Entry 7MDY (electron microscopy, 3.50 A resolution); this record covers chains A and C of the 4 polymer chains in the assembly.

Chain A:
Molecule: Lipo-releasing system transmembrane protein lolC
From: Escherichia coli
Notes: EC 3.6.3.-
UniProt: C3TDL7 (C3TDL7_ECOLX); residue numbers follow UniProt; this construct covers 1-399
Amino-acid sequence (399 residues; row label = number of the first residue in the row):
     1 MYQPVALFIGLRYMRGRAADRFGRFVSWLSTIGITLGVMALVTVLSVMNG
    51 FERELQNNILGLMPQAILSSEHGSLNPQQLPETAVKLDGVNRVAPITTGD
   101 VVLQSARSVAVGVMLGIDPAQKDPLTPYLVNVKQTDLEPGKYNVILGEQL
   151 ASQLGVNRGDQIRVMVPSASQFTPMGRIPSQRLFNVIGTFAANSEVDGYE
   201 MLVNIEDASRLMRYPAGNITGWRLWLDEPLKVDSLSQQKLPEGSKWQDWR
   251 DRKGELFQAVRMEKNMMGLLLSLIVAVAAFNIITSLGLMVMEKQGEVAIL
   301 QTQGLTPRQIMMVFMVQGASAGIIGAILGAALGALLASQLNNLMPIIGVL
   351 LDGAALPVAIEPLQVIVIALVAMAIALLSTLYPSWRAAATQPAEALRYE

Chain C:
Molecule: Lipoprotein-releasing system ATP-binding protein LolD
From: Escherichia coli
Notes: EC 7.6.2.-
UniProt: A0A376DIG1 (A0A376DIG1_ECOLX); residue numbers follow UniProt; this construct covers 3-228
Amino-acid sequence (236 residues; each row starts with the number of its first residue):
     3 KILLQCDNLCKRYQEGSVQTDVLHNVSFSVGEGEMMAIVGSSGSGKSTLL
    53 HLLGGLDTPTSGDVIFNGQPMSKLSSAAKAELRNQKLGFIYQFHHLLPDF
   103 TALENVAMPLLIGKKKPAEINSRALEMLKAVGLDHRANHRPSELSGGERQ
   153 RVAIARALVNNPRLVLADEPTGNLDARNADSIFQLLGELNRLQGTAFLVV
   203 THDLQLAKRMSRQLEMRDGRLTAELSMGRLTAELSM
Not modelled in the structure: 3, 230-238
Construct notes: conflict Asp136 (Glu in A0A376DIG1); expression tag (229-238)
Metal / ion sites: Mg2+: Ser49, Gln94 (together with ADP orthovanadate)
Ligand contacts:
  - ADP orthovanadate (AOV), molecule 1: Tyr15, Thr22, Val24, Ser43, Ser44, Gly45, Ser46, Gly47, Lys48, Ser49, Thr50, Gln94, Glu171, His204
  - ADP orthovanadate (AOV), molecule 2: Arg138, His141, Glu145, Leu146, Ser147, Gly148, Gly149, Glu150, Asn175

Chain A / chain C interface:
Contacting residue pairs (40):
  Met1(A) - Leu113(C)
  Gln3(A) - Lys116(C)
  Val5(A) - Leu113(C)
  Val5(A) - Ile114(C)  hydrophobic
  Phe8(A) - Glu106(C)
  Arg12(A) - Asp101(C)  hydrogen bond (side chain-backbone)
  Arg12(A) - Phe102(C)
  Arg12(A) - Glu106(C)  salt bridge
  Gly16(A) - Asp101(C)
  Arg17(A) - Pro100(C)
  Arg17(A) - Asp101(C)  salt bridge
  Arg17(A) - Arg142(C)
  Glu296(A) - Pro100(C)
  Ile299(A) - His97(C)
  Leu300(A) - Leu99(C)  hydrophobic
  Gln301(A) - Arg85(C)  hydrogen bond (backbone-side chain)
  Thr302(A) - Leu58(C)
  Thr302(A) - Arg85(C)
  Thr302(A) - Tyr93(C)
  Gln303(A) - Met110(C)
  Gln303(A) - Ile114(C)
  Gln303(A) - Arg158(C)
  Gly304(A) - Ala82(C)
  Gly304(A) - Arg85(C)
  Gly304(A) - Ile114(C)
  Leu305(A) - Ile114(C)  hydrophobic
  Thr306(A) - Ala82(C)
  Pro307(A) - Ser78(C)
  Gln391(A) - Gly57(C)
  Gln391(A) - Thr60(C)
  Pro392(A) - Leu58(C)  hydrophobic
  Ala393(A) - Leu58(C)  hydrogen bond (backbone-backbone)
  Ala393(A) - Asp59(C)
  Glu394(A) - Asp59(C)
  Leu396(A) - Tyr93(C)
  Leu396(A) - His97(C)
  Arg397(A) - Tyr15(C)  hydrogen bond
  Arg397(A) - Asp59(C)  salt bridge
  Tyr398(A) - Glu17(C)
  Glu399(A) - His97(C)  salt bridge
Other interface residues (no listed pair), chain A (27 interface residues in all): Ile9, Tyr13
Other interface residues (no listed pair), chain C (27 interface residues in all): His53, Ala79, Asn86, Leu89, Leu98

Summary:
Chain A and chain C each contribute 27 residues to their interface, with 4 hydrogen bonds and 4 salt bridges.
Polar contacts include Arg12(A)-Glu106(C), Arg17(A)-Asp101(C) and Arg397(A)-Asp59(C). Bound to chain C: ADP
orthovanadate. Ser49(C) and Gln94(C) form the Mg2+ site.
Chain A is Lipo-releasing system transmembrane protein lolC and chain C is Lipoprotein-releasing system
ATP-binding protein LolD, both from Escherichia coli; the structure, LolCDE nucleotide-bound, was determined
by electron microscopy together with 7MDX from the same study.
